3HOX - chains A and F of the 15 polymer chains in the assembly; structure by X-ray diffraction, 3.65 A resolution.

== Chain A ==
Molecule: DNA-directed RNA polymerase II subunit RPB1
Organism: Saccharomyces cerevisiae
Notes: EC 2.7.7.6
UniProtKB: P04050 (RPB1_YEAST); residues 1-1733 here = UniProt positions 1-1733
Amino-acid sequence (1733 residues; each row starts with the number of its first residue):
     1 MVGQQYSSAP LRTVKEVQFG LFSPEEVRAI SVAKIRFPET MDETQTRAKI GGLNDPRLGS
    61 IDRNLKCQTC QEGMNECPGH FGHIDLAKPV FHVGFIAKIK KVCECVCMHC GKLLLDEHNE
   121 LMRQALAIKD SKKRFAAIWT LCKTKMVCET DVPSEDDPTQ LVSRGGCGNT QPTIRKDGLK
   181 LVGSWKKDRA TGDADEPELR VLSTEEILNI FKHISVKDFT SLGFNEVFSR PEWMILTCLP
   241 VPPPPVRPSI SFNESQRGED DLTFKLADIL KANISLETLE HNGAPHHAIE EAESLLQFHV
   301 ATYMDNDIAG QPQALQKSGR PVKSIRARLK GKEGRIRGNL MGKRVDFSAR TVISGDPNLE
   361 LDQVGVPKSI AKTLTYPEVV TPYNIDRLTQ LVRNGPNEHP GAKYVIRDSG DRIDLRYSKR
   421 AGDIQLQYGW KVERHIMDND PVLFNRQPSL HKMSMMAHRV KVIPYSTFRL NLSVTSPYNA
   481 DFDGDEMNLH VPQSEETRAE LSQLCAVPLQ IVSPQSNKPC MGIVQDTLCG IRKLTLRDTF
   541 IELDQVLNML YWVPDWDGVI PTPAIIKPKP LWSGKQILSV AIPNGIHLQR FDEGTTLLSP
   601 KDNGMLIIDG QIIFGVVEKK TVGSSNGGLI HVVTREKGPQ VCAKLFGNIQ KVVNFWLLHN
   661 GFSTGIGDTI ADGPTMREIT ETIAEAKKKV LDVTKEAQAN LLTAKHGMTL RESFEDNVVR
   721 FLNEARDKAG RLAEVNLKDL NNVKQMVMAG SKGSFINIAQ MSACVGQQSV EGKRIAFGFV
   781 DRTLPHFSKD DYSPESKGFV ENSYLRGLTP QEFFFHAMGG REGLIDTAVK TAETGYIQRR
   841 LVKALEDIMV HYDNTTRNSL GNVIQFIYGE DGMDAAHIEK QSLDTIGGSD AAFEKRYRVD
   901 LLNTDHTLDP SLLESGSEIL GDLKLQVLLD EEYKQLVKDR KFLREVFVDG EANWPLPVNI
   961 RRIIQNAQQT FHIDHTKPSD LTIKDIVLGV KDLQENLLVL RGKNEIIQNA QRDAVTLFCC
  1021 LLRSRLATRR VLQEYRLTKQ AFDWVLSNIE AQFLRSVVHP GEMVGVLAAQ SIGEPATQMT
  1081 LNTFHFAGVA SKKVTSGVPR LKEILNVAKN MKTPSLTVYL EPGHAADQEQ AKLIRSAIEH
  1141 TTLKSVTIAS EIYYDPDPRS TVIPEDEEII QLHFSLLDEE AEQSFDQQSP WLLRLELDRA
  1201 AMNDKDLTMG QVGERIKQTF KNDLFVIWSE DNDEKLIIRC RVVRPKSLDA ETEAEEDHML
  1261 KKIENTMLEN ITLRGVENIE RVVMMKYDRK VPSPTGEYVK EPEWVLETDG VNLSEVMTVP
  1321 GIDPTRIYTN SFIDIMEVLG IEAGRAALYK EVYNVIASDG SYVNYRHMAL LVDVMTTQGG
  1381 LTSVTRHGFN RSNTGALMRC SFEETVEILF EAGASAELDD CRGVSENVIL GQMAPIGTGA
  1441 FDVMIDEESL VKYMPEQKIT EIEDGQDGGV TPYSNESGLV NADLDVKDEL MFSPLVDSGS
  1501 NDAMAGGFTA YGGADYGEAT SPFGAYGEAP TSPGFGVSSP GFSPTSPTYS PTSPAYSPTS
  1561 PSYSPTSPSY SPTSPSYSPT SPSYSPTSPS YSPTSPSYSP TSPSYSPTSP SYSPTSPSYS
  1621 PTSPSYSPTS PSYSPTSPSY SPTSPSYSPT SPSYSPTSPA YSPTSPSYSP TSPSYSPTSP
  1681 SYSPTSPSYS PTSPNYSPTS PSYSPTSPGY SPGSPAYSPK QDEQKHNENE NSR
Disordered / not traced: 1, 187-195, 1082-1091, 1176-1186, 1246-1252, 1456-1733
Bound ions: Zn2+ site 1: C67, C70, C77, H80; Zn2+ site 2: C107, C110, C148, C167; Mg2+: D481, D483, D485 (shared with 2 residues of chain P)
Curated features (UniProtKB/Swiss-Prot):
  - region: P248 to D260 (Lid loop), N306 to K323 (Rudder loop), P810 to E822 (Bridging helix)
  - binding site (Zn(2+)): C67, C70, C77, H80, C107, C110, C148, C167
  - binding site (Mg(2+)): D481, D483, D485
  - modified residue: T1471 (Phosphothreonine)
  - cross-link (Glycyl lysine isopeptide (Lys-Gly)): K695 (interchain with G-Cter in ubiquitin), K1246 (interchain with G-Cter in ubiquitin), K1350 (interchain with G-Cter in ubiquitin)
  - natural variant: S1653 to P1659 (deletion: In strain: A364A)
  - mutagenesis: K1246 (K1246R: Impairs ubiquitination during transcription stress)

== Chain F ==
Molecule: DNA-directed RNA polymerases I, II, and III subunit RPABC2
Organism: Saccharomyces cerevisiae
Notes: EC 2.7.7.6
UniProtKB: P20435 (RPAB2_YEAST); numbering as in UniProt (aligned over 1-155)
Amino-acid sequence (155 residues; numbered 1 to 155; the number before each row is that of its first residue):
     1 MSDYEEAFND GNENFEDFDV EHFSDEETYE EKPQFKDGET TDANGKTIVT GGNGPEDFQQ
    61 HEQIRRKTLK EKAIPKDQRA TTPYMTKYER ARILGTRALQ ISMNAPVFVD LEGETDPLRI
   121 AMKELAEKKI PLVIRRYLPD GSFEDWSVEE LIVDL
Disordered / not traced: 1-68
Curated features (UniProtKB/Swiss-Prot):
  - region: L111 to L132 (Leucine-zipper)
  - modified residue: S24 (Phosphoserine)

== Interface between chain A and chain F ==
Pairs across the interface (71):
  V379(A) with S102(F)
  V380(A) with N104(F), hydrogen bond (backbone-side chain)
  T381(A) with S102(F); N104(F)
  P382(A) with N104(F)
  Y383(A) with I101(F), hydrophobic; V107(F); L111(F); T115(F); I120(F), hydrophobic
  E495(A) with A98(F); L99(F); P117(F)
  E496(A) with G95(F); L99(F)
  A499(A) with G95(F)
  Q503(A) with R90(F); A91(F)
  L504(A) with Y88(F), hydrophobic; A91(F), hydrophobic
  H851(A) with P139(F)
  Y852(A) with T81(F); T86(F); E89(F), hydrogen bond; R136(F); Y137(F)
  D853(A) with L138(F); P139(F)
  R857(A) with P139(F)
  D874(A) with K87(F), salt bridge
  R1001(A) with A80(F); T82(F); P83(F)
  L1054(A) with Y84(F)
  R1055(A) with D154(F), salt bridge
  H1059(A) with T86(F); K87(F), hydrogen bond (side chain-backbone)
  P1060(A) with T86(F)
  G1061(A) with Y88(F)
  E1062(A) with K87(F), salt bridge; Y88(F), hydrogen bond
  M1433(A) with R92(F)
  G1437(A) with Y88(F)
  T1438(A) with Y88(F); R92(F), hydrogen bond (backbone-side chain)
  F1441(A) with E89(F); R92(F); R135(F)
  D1442(A) with V133(F); I134(F); R135(F), hydrogen bond (backbone-backbone); Y137(F), hydrogen bond
  V1443(A) with L132(F), hydrophobic; V133(F)
  M1444(A) with P131(F); L132(F); V133(F), hydrogen bond (backbone-backbone); R135(F)
  I1445(A) with P131(F); L132(F), hydrophobic
  D1446(A) with P131(F), hydrogen bond (backbone-backbone); V133(F)
  S1449(A) with E149(F)
  L1450(A) with F108(F), hydrophobic; P131(F), hydrophobic
  Y1453(A) with F108(F); K128(F), hydrogen bond (side chain-backbone); K129(F); I130(F); P131(F); E149(F), hydrogen bond
Other interface residues (no listed pair), chain A (43 interface residues in all): Y428, G429, S494, S502, T855, G1002, A1051, G1439, A1440
Other interface residues (no listed pair), chain F (44 interface residues in all): M85, L94, T96, L118, D145, L155

== Summary ==
43 residues of chain A face 44 of chain F across their interface; the contacts include 11 hydrogen bonds and 3
salt bridges. Polar contacts include D874(A)-K87(F), R1055(A)-D154(F) and E1062(A)-K87(F).
Chain A is DNA-directed RNA polymerase II subunit RPB1 and chain F is DNA-directed RNA polymerases I, II, and
III subunit RPABC2, both from Saccharomyces cerevisiae; the structure, Complete RNA polymerase II elongation
complex V, was determined by X-ray diffraction, deposited together with 3HOU, 3HOV, 3HOW, 3HOY and 3HOZ.
